Entry 5SBC (X-ray diffraction, 2.32 A resolution); this record covers chains C and E of the 6 polymer chains in the assembly.

Chain C:
Protein: Tubulin alpha-1B chain
From: Bos taurus
UniProt: P81947 (TBA1B_BOVIN); numbering as in UniProt (aligned over 1-451)
Amino-acid sequence (451 residues; row label = number of the first residue in the row):
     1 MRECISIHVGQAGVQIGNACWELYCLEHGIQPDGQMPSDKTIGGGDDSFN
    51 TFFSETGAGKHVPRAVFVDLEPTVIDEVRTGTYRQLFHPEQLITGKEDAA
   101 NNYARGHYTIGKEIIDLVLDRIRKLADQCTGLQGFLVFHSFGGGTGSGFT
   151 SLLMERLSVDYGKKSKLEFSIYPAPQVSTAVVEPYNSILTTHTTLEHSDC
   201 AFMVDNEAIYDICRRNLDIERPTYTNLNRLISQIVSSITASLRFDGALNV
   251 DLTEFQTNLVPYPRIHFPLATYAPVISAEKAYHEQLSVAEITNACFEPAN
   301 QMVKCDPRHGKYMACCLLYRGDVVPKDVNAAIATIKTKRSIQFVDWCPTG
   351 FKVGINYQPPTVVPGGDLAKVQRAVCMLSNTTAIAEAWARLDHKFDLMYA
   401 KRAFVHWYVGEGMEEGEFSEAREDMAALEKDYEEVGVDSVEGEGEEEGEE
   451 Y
Not modelled in the structure: 441-451

Chain E:
Protein: Stathmin-4
From: Rattus norvegicus
UniProt: P63043 (STMN4_RAT); residues 5-145 here correspond to UniProt positions 49-189 (UniProt number = residue number + 44)
Amino-acid sequence (143 residues; numbered 3 to 145; the number before each row is that of its first residue):
     3 MADMEVIELNKCTSGQSFEVILKPPSFDGVPEFNASLPRRRDPSLEEIQK
    53 KLEAAEERRKYQEAELLKHLAEKREHEREVIQKAIEENNNFIKMAKEKLA
   103 QKMESNKENREAHLAAMLERLQEKDKHAEEVRKNKELKEEASR
Not modelled in the structure: 3-5, 29-43, 142-145
Sequence notes: initiating methionine (3); expression tag (4)
UniProt features mapped onto this chain:
  - modified residue: Ser-46 (Phosphoserine)

Chain C / chain E interface:
Contacting residue pairs (32):
  His-107(C) with Lys-104(E); Met-105(E)
  Tyr-108(C) with Lys-104(E); Met-105(E), hydrophobic; Asn-108(E)
  Thr-109(C) with Arg-112(E)
  Lys-112(C) with Met-105(E)
  Leu-152(C) with Leu-101(E), hydrophobic
  Glu-155(C) with Leu-101(E); Lys-104(E), salt bridge
  Arg-156(C) with Leu-101(E)
  Ser-158(C) with Phe-93(E); Ile-94(E)
  Val-159(C) with Ile-94(E); Lys-98(E)
  Gly-162(C) with Asn-90(E); Ile-94(E)
  Lys-163(C) with Asn-90(E), hydrogen bond (backbone-side chain); Phe-93(E)
  Glu-196(C) with Phe-93(E); Lys-100(E), salt bridge
  His-197(C) with Phe-93(E); Ala-97(E)
  Val-409(C) with His-115(E)
  Glu-411(C) with Asn-108(E), hydrogen bond (backbone-side chain); Arg-112(E), salt bridge
  Gly-412(C) with Asn-108(E), hydrogen bond (backbone-side chain); Asn-111(E), hydrogen bond (backbone-side chain); Arg-112(E)
  Met-413(C) with Asn-108(E)
  Glu-414(C) with Ser-107(E); Asn-111(E), hydrogen bond
Interface residues without a listed pair, chain C (20 interface residues in all): Thr-193, Gly-410
Interface residues without a listed pair, chain E (15 interface residues in all): Glu-89

In short:
Chain C and chain E form an interface of 20 and 15 residues respectively, with 5 hydrogen bonds and 3 salt
bridges. Polar contacts include Glu-155(C)/Lys-104(E), Glu-196(C)/Lys-100(E) and Glu-411(C)/Arg-112(E).
Chain C is Tubulin alpha-1B chain (Bos taurus) and chain E is Stathmin-4 (Rattus norvegicus); the structure,
Tubulin-maytansinoid-5a-complex, was determined by X-ray diffraction together with 5SB8, 5SB9, 5SBA, 5SBB,
5SBD and 5SBE from the same study.
